7CLI - chains A and D of the 4 polymer chains in the assembly; structure by X-ray diffraction, 3.00 A resolution.

Chain A:
Name: Nuclear factor NF-kappa-B p52 subunit
Source organism: Homo sapiens
UniProt: Q00653 (NFKB2_HUMAN); numbering as in UniProt (aligned over 1-398)
Amino-acid sequence (398 residues; numbered 1 to 398; the number before each row is that of its first residue):
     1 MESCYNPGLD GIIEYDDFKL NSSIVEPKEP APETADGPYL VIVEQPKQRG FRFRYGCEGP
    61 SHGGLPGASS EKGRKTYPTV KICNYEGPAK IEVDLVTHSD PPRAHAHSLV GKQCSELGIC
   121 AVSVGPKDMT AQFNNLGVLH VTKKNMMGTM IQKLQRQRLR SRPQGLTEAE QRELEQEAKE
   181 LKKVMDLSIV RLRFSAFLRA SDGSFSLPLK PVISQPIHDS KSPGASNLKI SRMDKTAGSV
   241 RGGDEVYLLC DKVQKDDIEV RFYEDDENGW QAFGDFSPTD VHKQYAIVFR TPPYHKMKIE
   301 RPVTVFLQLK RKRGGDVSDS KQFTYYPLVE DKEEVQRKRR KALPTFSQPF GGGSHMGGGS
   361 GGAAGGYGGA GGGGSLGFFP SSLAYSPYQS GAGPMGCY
Not modelled in the structure: 1-34, 162-164, 330-398
Disulfides: Cys114-Cys120
What the authors report for this chain:
  - binding site for the 18-nt DNA strand (chain D): Arg52, Arg54, Tyr55, Cys57, Glu58, Ser61, His62, Lys143, Lys221
  - contacts within the chain: Arg49-Gly224, Arg49-Arg311 (hydrogen bond), Arg49-Asp316 (hydrogen bond)
  - mutagenesis - K144A: decreased binding to the 18-nt DNA strand (chain D)
  - mutagenesis - K144A: unchanged binding to Bcl3
  - binding site for the 18-nt DNA strand: Arg52, Arg54, Tyr55, Ser61, His62, Lys143, Lys221
  - mutagenesis - K144A: decreased binding to the 18-nt DNA strand

Chain D:
Molecule: 18-nt DNA strand
Sequence (18 nucleotides; numbered 1 to 18; the number before each row is that of its first residue):
     1 GAAGGGGGTG ACCCCTTG

Chain A / chain D interface:
Residue-residue contacts - 13 pairs, chain A then chain D:
  Arg52(A) - DG6(D)  base contact
  Arg52(A) - DG7(D)  hydrogen bond to the base
  Arg54(A) - DG5(D)  base contact
  Arg54(A) - DG6(D)  hydrogen bond to the base
  Ser61(A) - DA3(D)  hydrogen bond to the phosphate
  Ser61(A) - DG4(D)  base contact
  His62(A) - DG4(D)  sugar contact
  His62(A) - DG5(D)  hydrogen bond to the base
  His62(A) - DG6(D)  base contact
  Gly63(A) - DG4(D)  sugar contact
  Gly63(A) - DG5(D)  phosphate contact
  Lys75(A) - DG5(D)  salt bridge to the phosphate
  Asn135(A) - DG4(D)  phosphate contact
Other interface residues (no listed pair), chain A (10 interface residues in all): Glu58, Gly64, Lys221
Other interface residues (no listed pair), chain D (6 interface residues in all): DG8

Overview:
The interface between chain A and chain D involves 10 residues on one side and 6 on the other; the contacts
include 4 hydrogen bonds and 1 salt bridge. Among the polar pairs are Arg52(A)-DG7(D), Arg54(A)-DG6(D) and
His62(A)-DG5(D). The paper reports a binding site for the 18-nt DNA strand (chain D) at Arg52(A), Arg54(A) and
Tyr55(A) among others; K144A of chain A reduces binding to the 18-nt DNA strand (chain D).
Here chain A is Nuclear factor NF-kappa-B p52 subunit (Homo sapiens) and chain D is an 18-nt DNA strand. Entry
7CLI (Structure of NF-kB p52 homodimer bound to P-Selectin kB DNA fragment) was determined by X-ray
diffraction (same publication as 7W7L, 7VUP and 7VUQ).
